PDB entry 6TDW | electron microscopy, 3.80 A resolution | chains C and M of the 7 polymer chains in the assembly

Chain C:
Name: ATPTB4
From: Euglena gracilis
Amino-acid sequence (169 residues; row label = number of the first residue in the row):
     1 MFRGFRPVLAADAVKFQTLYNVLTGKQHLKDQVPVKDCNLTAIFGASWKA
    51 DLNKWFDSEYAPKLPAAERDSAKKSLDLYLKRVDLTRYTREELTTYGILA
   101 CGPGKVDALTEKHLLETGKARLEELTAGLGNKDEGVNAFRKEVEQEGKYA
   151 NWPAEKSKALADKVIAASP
Unresolved in the structure: 1-11, 169

Chain M:
Name: oligomycin sensitivity conferrring protein (OSCP)
From: Euglena gracilis
Amino-acid sequence (267 residues; each row starts with the number of its first residue; numbers below 1 keep their minus sign (Met-1 is residue -1)):
    -1 MHMRRAVSVFGRCRSLNGLRNYAVPSPKYIEIYQSDFSRNAYPLELLGGS
    49 HVDFAKLLYSFADQVENKKFEVYVEDFKKLDSIIAEKGPFWAEEKIFQSP
    99 TFQGLSEGFKFILGWIQSEGAIDRLENVRLAYKELVNEARKETTATVIVA
   149 KEPSGNDLAEIRKQVEELHKESPLKDYKLVLETKVDPSIGGGYILEVCNQ
   199 VVNRSAAAAAAETAALAKASAAQVDWTSLPAAPPRPSPSAPDTLIRLLGS
   249 VVDDLADADKVEQKYGA
Unresolved in the structure: -1 to 221, 265

Chain C / chain M interface:
Residue-residue contacts - 12 pairs, chain C then chain M:
  Lys15(C) with Trp224(M)
  Thr18(C) with Thr225(M)
  Gln27(C) with Thr225(M)
  Leu29(C) with Thr225(M)
  Lys30(C) with Asp223(M), salt bridge; Thr225(M), hydrogen bond (backbone-backbone); Ser226(M)
  Asn39(C) with Leu227(M)
  Ile43(C) with Trp224(M); Ser226(M); Leu227(M), hydrophobic; Pro228(M)
Interface residues without a listed pair, chain C (9 interface residues in all): His28, Gln32
Interface residues without a listed pair, chain M (8 interface residues in all): Lys262, Tyr263

Summary:
9 residues of chain C face 8 of chain M across their interface, with 1 hydrogen bond and 1 salt bridge. Polar
contacts include Lys30(C)-Asp223(M) and Lys30(C)-Thr225(M).
Chain C is ATPTB4 and chain M is oligomycin sensitivity conferrring protein (OSCP), both from Euglena
gracilis; the structure, Cryo-EM structure of Euglena gracilis mitochondrial ATP synthase, peripheral stalk,
rotational state 1, was determined by electron microscopy together with 6TDU, 6TDV, 6TDX, 6TDY, 6TDZ and 6TE0
from the same study.
